1ZBB - chains I and D of the 18 polymer chains in the assembly; structure by X-ray diffraction, 9.00 A resolution (very low resolution: no residue pairs are listed; an interface is given only as per-side residue counts).

# Chain I
Molecule: DNA strand 1 (arbitrary model sequence)
Sequence (347 nucleotides; numbered 1 to 347; the number before each row is that of its first residue):
     1 ACTTACATGCACAGGATGTAACCTGCAGATACTACCAAAAGTGTATTTGG
    51 AAACTGCTCCATCAAAAGGCATGTTCAGCTGGATTCCAGCTGAACATGCC
   101 TTTTGATGGAGCAGTTTCCAAATACACTTTTGGTAGTATCTGCAGGTGAT
   151 TCTCCAGGGCGGCCAGTACTTACATGCACAGGATGTAACCTGCAGATACT
   201 ACCAAAAGTGTATTTGGAAACTGCTCCATCAAAAGGCATGTTCAGCTGGA
   251 TTCCAGCTGAACATGCCTTTTGATGGAGCAGTTTCCAAATACACTTTTGG
   301 TAGTATCTGCAGGTGATTCTCCAGACTTACATGCGCATGTAAGTGCA

# Chain D
Name: Histone H2B.1
Source organism: Xenopus laevis
Reference sequence: P02281 (H2B1_XENLA); residues -2 to 122 here correspond to UniProt positions 1-125 (UniProt number = residue number + 3)
Amino-acid sequence (125 residues; numbered -2 to 122; the number before each row is that of its first residue; numbers below 1 keep their minus sign (Pro-2 is residue -2)):
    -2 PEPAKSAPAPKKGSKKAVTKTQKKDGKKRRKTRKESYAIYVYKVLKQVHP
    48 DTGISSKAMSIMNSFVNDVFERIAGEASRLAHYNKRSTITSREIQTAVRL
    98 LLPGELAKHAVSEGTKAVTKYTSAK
Not modelled in the structure: -2 to 7, 14-21
Construct notes: conflict Thr29 (Ser32 in P02281)
Swiss-Prot annotation at these positions:
  - modified residue: Lys13 (N6-acetyllysine)

# Chain I / chain D interface
At this resolution (9 A) residue pairs are not listed: 9 residues of chain I and 15 of chain D lie at the interface.

# In short
9 residues of chain I face 15 of chain D across their interface.
Here chain I is DNA strand 1 (arbitrary model sequence) and chain D is Histone H2B.1 (Xenopus laevis). Entry
1ZBB (Structure of the 4_601_167 Tetranucleosome) was determined by X-ray diffraction.
